5N8P - chains C and D of the 6 polymer chains in the assembly; structure by X-ray diffraction, 2.70 A resolution.

# Chain C (and D)
Name: S-layer protein
Organism: Caulobacter crescentus CB15
Notes: chain D of this document is another copy of the same molecule, construct and numbering; everything in this record applies to it too
UniProtKB: P35828 (SLAP_CAUCR); numbering as in UniProt (aligned over 1-1026)
Chain sequence (1026 residues; each row starts with the number of its first residue):
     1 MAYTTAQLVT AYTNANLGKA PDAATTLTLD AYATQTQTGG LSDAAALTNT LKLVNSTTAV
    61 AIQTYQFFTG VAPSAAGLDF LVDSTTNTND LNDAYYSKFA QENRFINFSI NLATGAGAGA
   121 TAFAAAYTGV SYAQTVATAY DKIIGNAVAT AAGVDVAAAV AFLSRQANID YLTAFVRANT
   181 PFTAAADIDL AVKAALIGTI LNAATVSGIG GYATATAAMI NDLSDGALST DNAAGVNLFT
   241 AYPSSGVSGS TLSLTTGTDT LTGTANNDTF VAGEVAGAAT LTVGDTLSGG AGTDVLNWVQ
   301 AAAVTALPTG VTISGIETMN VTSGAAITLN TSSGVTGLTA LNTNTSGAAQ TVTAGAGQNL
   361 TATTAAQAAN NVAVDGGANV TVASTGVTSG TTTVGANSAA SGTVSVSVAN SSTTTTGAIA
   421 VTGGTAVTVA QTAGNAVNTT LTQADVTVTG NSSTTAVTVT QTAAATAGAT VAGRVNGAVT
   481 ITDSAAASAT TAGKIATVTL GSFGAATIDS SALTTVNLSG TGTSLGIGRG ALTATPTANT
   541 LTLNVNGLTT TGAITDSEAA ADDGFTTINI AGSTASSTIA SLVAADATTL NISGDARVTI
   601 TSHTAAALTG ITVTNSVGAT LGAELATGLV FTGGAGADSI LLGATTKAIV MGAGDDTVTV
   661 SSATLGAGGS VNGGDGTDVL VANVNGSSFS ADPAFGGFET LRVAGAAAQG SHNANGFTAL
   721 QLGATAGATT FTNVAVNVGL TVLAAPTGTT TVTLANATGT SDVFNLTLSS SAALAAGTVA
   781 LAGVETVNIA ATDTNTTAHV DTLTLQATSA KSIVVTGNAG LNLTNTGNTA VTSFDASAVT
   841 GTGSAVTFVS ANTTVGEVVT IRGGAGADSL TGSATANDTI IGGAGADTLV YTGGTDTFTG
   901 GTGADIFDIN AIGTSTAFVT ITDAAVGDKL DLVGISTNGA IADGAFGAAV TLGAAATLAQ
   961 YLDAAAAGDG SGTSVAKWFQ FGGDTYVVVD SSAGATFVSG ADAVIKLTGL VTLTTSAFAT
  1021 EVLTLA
Unresolved in the structure: 1-248
Metal / ion sites: Ca2+ site 1: Thr-255, Gly-257, Asp-259, Thr-280, Thr-282, Asp-285; Ca2+ site 2: Asn-266, Asp-268, Gly-289, Asp-294; Ca2+ site 3: Gly-290, Ala-291, Asp-294, Gly-315, Glu-317; Ca2+ site 4: Arg-529, Glu-558; Ca2+ site 5: Leu-532, Asp-562; Ca2+ site 6: Ala-559, Asp-562, Asp-586; Ca2+ site 7: Gly-634, Gly-636, Asp-638, Met-651, Ala-653, Asp-656; Ca2+ site 8: Gly-652, Gly-654, Asp-656, Gly-673, Asp-675, Asp-678; Ca2+ site 9: Gly-674, Gly-676, Asp-678, Gly-697, Glu-699; Ca2+ site 10: Phe-689, Phe-695; Ca2+ site 11: Ala-757, Gly-759, Asp-762, Gly-783, Glu-785; Ca2+ site 12: Ser-771, Asp-793, Asn-795, Thr-797; 7 more Ca2+ sites not listed
What the authors report for this chain:
  - self-association interface (contacts with another copy of this molecule): Val-271 to Val-275

# How chain C and chain D interact
Contacting residue pairs (14):
  Ala-667(C) / Thr-758(D)
  Gly-668(C) / Asn-756(D)
  Ser-688(C) / Ala-691(D)
  Ser-690(C) / Asn-715(D)
  Ala-691(C) / Asn-713(D)
  Ala-691(C) / Asn-715(D)
  Pro-693(C) / Asn-715(D)
  Pro-693(C) / Asn-733(D)
  Asn-713(C) / Ala-691(D)
  Asn-715(C) / Ser-690(D)
  Asn-715(C) / Ala-691(D)
  Asn-715(C) / Pro-693(D)
  Asn-733(C) / Pro-693(D)
  Asn-756(C) / Gly-668(D)
Interface residues without a listed pair, chain C (12 interface residues in all): Asp-692, Thr-758
Interface residues without a listed pair, chain D (13 interface residues in all): Ala-667, Ser-688, Asp-692, Ala-755

# Summary
12 residues of chain C and 13 residues of chain D are in contact. The Ca2+ site 1 is built by Thr-255(C),
Gly-257(C), Asp-259(C), Thr-280(C), Thr-282(C) and Asp-285(C). Asn-266(C), Asp-268(C), Gly-289(C) and
Asp-294(C) coordinate Ca2+ site 2. The paper reports a self-association interface involving Val-271(C).
Both chains are S-layer protein (Caulobacter crescentus CB15). Entry 5N8P (S-layer protein RsaA from C.
crescentus) was determined by X-ray diffraction, deposited together with 5N97.
